9F59 - chains A and C of the 3 polymer chains in the assembly; structure by electron microscopy, 2.30 A resolution.

Chain A:
Molecule: Capsid protein VP1
From: Poliovirus 2
UniProt: P06210 (POLG_POL2L); residues 1-301 here correspond to UniProt positions 579-879 (UniProt number = residue number + 578)
Amino-acid sequence (301 residues; each row starts with the number of its first residue):
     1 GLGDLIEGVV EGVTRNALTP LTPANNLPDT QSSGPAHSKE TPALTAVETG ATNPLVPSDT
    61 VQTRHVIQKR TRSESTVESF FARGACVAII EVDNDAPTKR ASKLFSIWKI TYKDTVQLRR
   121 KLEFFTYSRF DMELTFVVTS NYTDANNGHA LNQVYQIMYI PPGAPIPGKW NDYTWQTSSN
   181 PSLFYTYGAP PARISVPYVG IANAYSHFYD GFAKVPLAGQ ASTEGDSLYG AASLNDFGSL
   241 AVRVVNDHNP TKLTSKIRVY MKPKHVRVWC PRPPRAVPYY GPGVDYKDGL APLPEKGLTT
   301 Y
Unresolved in the structure: 1-64
Differences from the reference sequence: engineered mutation Ile107 (Val685 in P06210), Leu134 (Phe712 in P06210), Leu183 (Val761 in P06210); variant Glu295 (Gly873 in P06210)
Small-molecule neighbours: sphingosine (SPH): Ile110, Tyr112, Ser128, Phe130, Met132, Leu134, Phe136, Ile157, Tyr159, Pro181, Ser182, Leu183, Ile194, Val196, Val199, Tyr205, His207, Phe237, Leu240, Met261
UniProt features mapped onto this chain:
  - region: Gly1 to Leu21 (Amphipathic alpha-helix)
  - site: Tyr301 (Cleavage)

Chain C:
Molecule: Capsid protein VP3
From: Poliovirus 2
UniProt: P06210 (POLG_POL2L); residues 1-238 here correspond to UniProt positions 341-578 (UniProt number = residue number + 340)
Amino-acid sequence (238 residues; numbered 1 to 238; the number before each row is that of its first residue):
     1 GLPVLNTPGS NQYLTADNYQ SPCAIPEFDV TPPIDIPGEV RNMMELAEID TMIPLNLTNQ
    61 RKNTMDMYRV ELNDAAHSDT PILCLSLSPA SDPRLAHTML GEILNYYTHW AGSLKFTFLF
   121 CGSMMATGKL LVSYAPPGAE APKSRKEAML GTHVIWDIGL QSSCTMVVPW ISNTTYRLTI
   181 NDSFTEGGYI SMFYQTRVVV PLSTPRKMDI LGFVSACNDF SVRLLRDTTH ISQEAMPQ
Unresolved in the structure: 236-238
Differences from the reference sequence: engineered mutation Leu178 (Gln518 in P06210)

How chain A and chain C interact:
Pairs across the interface (138):
  Arg70(A) with Ala111(C); Gly112(C); Tyr176(C); Asp219(C), hydrogen bond (side chain-backbone); Ser221(C), hydrogen bond
  Thr71(A) with Ser221(C)
  Arg72(A) with Asn42(C), hydrogen bond (backbone-side chain); Met44(C); Glu48(C), salt bridge; Cys217(C), hydrogen bond (side chain-backbone); Asn218(C), hydrogen bond (side chain-backbone); Phe220(C), hydrogen bond (side chain-backbone)
  Glu74(A) with Tyr107(C), hydrogen bond (backbone-side chain); Arg223(C); Leu224(C), hydrogen bond (side chain-backbone); Leu225(C), hydrogen bond (side chain-backbone)
  Ser75(A) with Asn42(C), hydrogen bond; Met43(C), hydrogen bond (backbone-backbone); Met44(C); Tyr107(C); Val222(C)
  Thr76(A) with Arg41(C); Asn42(C)
  Val77(A) with Val40(C); Arg41(C), hydrogen bond (backbone-backbone)
  Ser79(A) with Leu225(C)
  Phe80(A) with Met43(C), hydrophobic; Tyr107(C); Leu225(C)
  Arg83(A) with Thr15(C); Ala16(C)
  Gly84(A) with Tyr13(C); Thr15(C), hydrogen bond (backbone-backbone)
  Asp114(A) with Gln233(C), hydrogen bond (backbone-side chain)
  Thr115(A) with Gln233(C)
  Val116(A) with Ile231(C), hydrophobic; Gln233(C), hydrogen bond (backbone-side chain)
  Gln117(A) with Asp227(C)
  Arg120(A) with Glu102(C), salt bridge; Tyr106(C), hydrogen bond; Thr228(C); His230(C); Ile231(C)
  Lys121(A) with Tyr106(C); Leu225(C)
  Phe124(A) with Tyr106(C), hydrophobic
  Phe125(A) with Val40(C), hydrophobic; Met43(C), hydrophobic; Leu46(C), hydrophobic
  Arg129(A) with Val30(C); Thr31(C), hydrogen bond (side chain-backbone); Pro32(C); Pro33(C)
  Glu133(A) with Tyr19(C)
  Thr135(A) with Tyr13(C)
  Val137(A) with Tyr13(C), hydrophobic
  Pro181(A) with Ala24(C)
  Pro190(A) with Asn11(C)
  Pro191(A) with Tyr13(C), hydrophobic
  Arg193(A) with Tyr13(C); Asp17(C), salt bridge; Tyr19(C); Ser21(C)
  Ile194(A) with Ser21(C); Pro22(C)
  Ser195(A) with Ser21(C), hydrogen bond; Pro22(C), hydrogen bond (backbone-backbone); Cys23(C); Ala24(C), hydrogen bond (backbone-backbone)
  Val196(A) with Ile25(C), hydrophobic
  Pro197(A) with Cys23(C); Phe28(C), hydrophobic; Val30(C), hydrophobic
  Tyr198(A) with Phe28(C); Val30(C)
  Val199(A) with Phe28(C), hydrophobic
  Gly200(A) with Thr31(C), hydrogen bond (backbone-side chain)
  Ala202(A) with Thr31(C)
  Asn203(A) with Thr31(C); Pro32(C), hydrogen bond (side chain-backbone); Ile34(C)
  Ala204(A) with Ile36(C), hydrophobic
  Tyr260(A) with Tyr13(C)
  Lys262(A) with Asp17(C), hydrogen bond (side chain-backbone)
  Arg267(A) with Pro33(C); Glu39(C), salt bridge
  Val268(A) with Glu39(C); Val40(C), hydrogen bond (backbone-backbone)
  Trp269(A) with Ile36(C), hydrogen bond (side chain-backbone); Gly38(C); Glu39(C)
  Cys270(A) with Pro37(C), hydrogen bond (side chain-backbone); Gly38(C), hydrogen bond (backbone-backbone)
  Pro271(A) with Gly38(C); Val40(C); Leu46(C), hydrophobic
  Arg272(A) with Met99(C)
  Pro273(A) with Met99(C), hydrophobic
  Pro274(A) with Met99(C); Glu102(C)
  Ala291(A) with Asn63(C)
  Pro292(A) with Asn63(C)
  Leu293(A) with Lys62(C); Asn63(C), hydrogen bond (backbone-side chain); Met67(C), hydrophobic; His97(C)
  Pro294(A) with Leu57(C); Lys62(C); Pro93(C), hydrophobic
  Glu295(A) with Leu57(C); Asn59(C), hydrogen bond; Lys62(C)
  Lys296(A) with Leu57(C), hydrogen bond (backbone-backbone); Thr58(C); Pro93(C); Arg94(C)
  Gly297(A) with Arg94(C), hydrogen bond (backbone-side chain)
  Leu298(A) with Leu55(C); Asn56(C); Val70(C), hydrophobic; Ile82(C); Leu83(C); Cys84(C), hydrogen bond (backbone-backbone)
  Thr299(A) with Pro81(C); Ile82(C); Leu83(C); Cys84(C)
  Thr300(A) with Cys84(C); Arg94(C), hydrogen bond (backbone-side chain)
  Tyr301(A) with Cys84(C); Leu85(C); Ser86(C), hydrogen bond (backbone-side chain); Arg94(C), hydrogen bond (backbone-side chain); Ala141(C), hydrophobic; Pro142(C), hydrogen bond (side chain-backbone); Tyr189(C), hydrophobic; Ile190(C); Ser191(C)
Also at the interface, not in a pair above, chain A (67 interface residues in all): Gln68, Ala82, Tyr127, Tyr159, Ile201, Lys264, Arg275, Tyr279, Leu290
Also at the interface, not in a pair above, chain C (78 interface residues in all): Leu14, Asn18, Pro54, Asp92, Ile103, Ser232

In short:
67 residues of chain A and 78 residues of chain C are in contact; the contacts include 36 hydrogen bonds and 4
salt bridges. Polar contacts include Arg72(A)-Glu48(C), Arg120(A)-Glu102(C) and Arg193(A)-Asp17(C).
Sphingosine is bound between chain A and chain C.
Chain A is Capsid protein VP1 and chain C is Capsid protein VP3, both from Poliovirus 2; the structure,
Poliovirus type 2 (strain MEF-1) stabilised virus-like particle (PV2 SC6b) from a mammalian expression system,
was determined by electron microscopy (same publication as 9EYY, 9EZ0, 9F0K, 9F3Q and 9F5P).
